4QZB - chains A and D of the 4 polymer chains in the assembly; structure by X-ray diffraction, 2.15 A resolution.

Chain A:
Protein: DNA nucleotidylexotransferase
Organism: Mus musculus
Notes: EC 2.7.7.31
UniProtKB: P09838 (TDT_MOUSE); the construct lacks a stretch of the UniProt sequence, so the offset changes along the chain: 132-482 = UniProt 132-482; 483-510 = UniProt 503-530
Sequence (400 residues; numbered 111 to 510; the number before each row is that of its first residue):
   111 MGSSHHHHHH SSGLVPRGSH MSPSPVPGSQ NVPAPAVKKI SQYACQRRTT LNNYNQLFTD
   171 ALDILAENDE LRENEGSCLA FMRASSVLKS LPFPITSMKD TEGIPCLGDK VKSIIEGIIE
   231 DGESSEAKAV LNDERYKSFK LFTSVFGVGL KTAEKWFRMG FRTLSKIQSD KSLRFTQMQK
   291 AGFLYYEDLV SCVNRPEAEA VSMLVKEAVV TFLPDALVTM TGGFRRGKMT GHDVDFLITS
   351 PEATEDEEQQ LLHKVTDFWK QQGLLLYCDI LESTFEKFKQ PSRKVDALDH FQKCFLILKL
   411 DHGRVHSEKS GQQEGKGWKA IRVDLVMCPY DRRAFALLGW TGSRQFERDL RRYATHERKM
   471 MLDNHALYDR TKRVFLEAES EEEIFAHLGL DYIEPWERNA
Not modelled in the structure: 111-146, 418-421
Construct notes: expression tag (111-131)
UniProt features mapped onto this chain:
  - region: Val258 to Thr262 (Involved in DNA binding)
  - binding site (a 2'-deoxyribonucleoside 5'-triphosphate): Gly333 to Lys338, His342 to Asp345, Gly449, Trp450
  - binding site (Mg(2+)): Asp343, Asp345, Asp434
  - modified residue: Ser134 (Phosphoserine)
Metal / ion sites: Na+: Thr253, Val255, Val258 (shared with 1 residue of chain U); Mg2+: Asp343, Asp345 (together with 2',3'-dideoxycytidine 5'-triphosphate)
Residues lining bound ligands: 2',3'-dideoxycytidine 5'-triphosphate (DCT): Gly332, Gly333, Arg336, Lys338, Thr340, Gly341, His342, Asp343, Asp345, Gly449, Trp450, Thr451, Gly452, Ser453, Arg454, Glu457
What the authors report for this chain:
  - mutagenesis - L398A, F405A: decreased catalytic activity
  - mutagenesis - F401A: abolished catalytic activity on in trans
  - mutagenesis - R461A: abolished catalytic activity

Chain D:
Molecule: 6-nt DNA strand
Sequence (6 nucleotides; numbered 1 to 6; the number before each row is that of its first residue):
     1 AAAAAC

Chain A / chain D interface:
Contacting residue pairs (13; chain A residue first):
  Gln152(A) - DA4(D)  phosphate contact
  Gly186(A) - DA1(D)  base contact
  Ser187(A) - DA1(D)  sugar contact
  Ala190(A) - DA1(D)  sugar contact
  Pro215(A) - DA3(D)  phosphate contact
  Cys216(A) - DA2(D)  phosphate contact
  Cys216(A) - DA3(D)  hydrogen bond to the phosphate
  Leu217(A) - DA3(D)  phosphate contact
  Gly218(A) - DA2(D)  hydrogen bond to the phosphate
  Asp219(A) - DA2(D)  hydrogen bond to the phosphate
  Lys220(A) - DA1(D)  sugar contact
  Lys220(A) - DA2(D)  hydrogen bond to the phosphate
  Val221(A) - DA2(D)  hydrogen bond to the phosphate
Interface residues without a listed pair, chain A (12 interface residues in all): Phe191

Summary:
The interface between chain A and chain D involves 12 residues on one side and 4 on the other; the contacts
include 5 hydrogen bonds. Among the polar pairs are Cys216(A)-DA3(D), Gly218(A)-DA2(D) and Asp219(A)-DA2(D).
The paper reports that L398A and F405A of chain A reduce catalytic activity; F401A of chain A abolishes
catalytic activity on in trans.
Chain A is DNA nucleotidylexotransferase (Mus musculus) and chain D is a 6-nt DNA strand; the structure, Mouse
Tdt in complex with a DSB substrate, C-T base pair, was determined by X-ray diffraction, deposited together
with 4QZ8, 4QZ9, 4QZA, 4QZC, 4QZD, 4QZE and 4 further entries.
